PDB entry 8RCF | electron microscopy, 3.40 A resolution | chains G and J of the 10 polymer chains in the assembly

# Chain G
Molecule: DNA repair protein RAD51 homolog 1
From: Homo sapiens
UniProtKB: Q06609 (RAD51_HUMAN); residue numbers follow UniProt; this construct covers 1-339
Sequence (339 residues; row label = number of the first residue in the row):
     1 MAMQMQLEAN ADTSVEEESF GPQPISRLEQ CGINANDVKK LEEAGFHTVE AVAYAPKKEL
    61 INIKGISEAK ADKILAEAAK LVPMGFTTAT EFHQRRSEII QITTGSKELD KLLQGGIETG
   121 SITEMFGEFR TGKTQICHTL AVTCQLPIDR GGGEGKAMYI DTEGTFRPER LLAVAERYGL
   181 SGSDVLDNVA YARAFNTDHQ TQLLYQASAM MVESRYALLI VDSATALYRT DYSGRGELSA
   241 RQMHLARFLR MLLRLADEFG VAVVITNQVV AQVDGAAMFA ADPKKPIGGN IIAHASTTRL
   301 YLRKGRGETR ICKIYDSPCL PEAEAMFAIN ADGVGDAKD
Not modelled in the structure: 1-20, 275-282
Metal / ion sites: Ca2+ site 1: Thr134, Glu163 (together with ATP); Ca2+ site 2: Ala293, Ser296, Asp316 (together with ATP)
Small-molecule neighbours:
  - ATP (adenosine-5'-triphosphate), molecule 1: Glu128, Phe129, Arg130, Thr131, Gly132, Lys133, Thr134, Gln135, Glu163, Arg170, Arg310, Ile329, Asn330, Ala331
  - ATP, molecule 2: Ala293, His294, Ser296, Tyr315, Asp316, Ser317, Pro318, Cys319, Leu320, Pro321, Glu322

# Chain J
Molecule: 23-nt DNA strand
Sequence (23 nucleotides; row label = number of the first residue in the row):
     1 CACCACCACC ACCACCACCA CCA

# Interface between chain G and chain J
Residue-residue contacts - 5 pairs, chain G then chain J:
  Arg235(G) with DA20(J), sugar contact; DC21(J), salt bridge to the phosphate
  Val273(G) with DA17(J), base contact; DC18(J), base contact
  Asp274(G) with DA17(J), hydrogen bond to the base
Also at the interface, not in a pair above, chain G (4 interface residues in all): Gly236

# Overview
Chain G and chain J each contribute 4 residues to their interface; the contacts include 1 hydrogen bond and 1
salt bridge. Polar pairs include Asp274(G)-DA17(J) and Arg235(G)-DC21(J). Ligands of chain G: ATP. Thr134(G)
and Glu163(G) coordinate Ca2+ site 1.
Chain G is DNA repair protein RAD51 homolog 1 (Homo sapiens) and chain J is a 23-nt DNA strand; the structure,
RAD51 nucleoprotein filament on double-stranded abasic DNA, was determined by electron microscopy together
with 8RCD from the same study.
